Entry 1T2V (X-ray diffraction, 3.30 A resolution); this record covers chains A and F.

Chain A:
Molecule: Breast cancer type 1 susceptibility protein
From: Homo sapiens
Notes: fragment: brct domain 1646-1859
UniProtKB: P38398 (BRCA1_HUMAN); residues 1646-1859 here = UniProt positions 1646-1859
Chain sequence (214 residues; each row starts with the number of its first residue):
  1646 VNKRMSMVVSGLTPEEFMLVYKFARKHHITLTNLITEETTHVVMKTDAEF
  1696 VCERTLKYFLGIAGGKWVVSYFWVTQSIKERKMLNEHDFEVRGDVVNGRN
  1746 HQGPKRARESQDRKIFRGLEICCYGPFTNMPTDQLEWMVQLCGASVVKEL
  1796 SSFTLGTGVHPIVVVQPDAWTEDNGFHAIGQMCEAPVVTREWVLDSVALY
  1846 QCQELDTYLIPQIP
Disordered / not traced: 1646-1648, 1800-1802
Swiss-Prot annotation at these positions:
  - natural variant: Ser1651 (S1651F: In BC; uncertain significance; S1651P: In BC; uncertain significance), Ser1655 (S1655F: In BC; uncertain significance), Thr1685 (T1685A: In BC; T1685I: In BROVCA1), His1686 (H1686Q: In BC; uncertain significance; H1686R: In BC; uncertain significance), Val1688 (deletion: In BC; uncertain significance), Met1689 (M1689R: In BC; uncertain significance), Lys1690 (K1690Q: In some patients with sporadic breast cancer; uncertain significance), Thr1691 (T1691I: In BC; uncertain significance), Asp1692 (D1692N: In ovarian cancer; uncertain significance), Cys1697 (C1697R: In OC), Arg1699 (R1699Q: In BC; R1699W: In BC, OC and FANCS), Gly1706 (G1706A: In BC; G1706E: In BC), 26 further natural variant entries in UniProt
  - mutagenesis: Ser1655 (S1655A: Abolishes interaction with BRIP1), Gly1656 (G1656D: No effect on affinity for a BRIP1 phosphopeptide), Phe1662 (F1662S: Does not abolish ABRAXAS1 binding, but abolishes formation of a heterotetramer with ABRAXAS1), Met1663 (M1663K: Does not abolish ABRAXAS1 binding, but abolishes formation of a heterotetramer with ABRAXAS1), Tyr1666 (Y1666A: Does not abolish ABRAXAS1 binding, but impairs formation of a heterotetramer with ABRAXAS1), Arg1670 (R1670E: Impairs formation of a heterotetramer with ABRAXAS1), Lys1671 (K1671E: Impairs formation of a heterotetramer with ABRAXAS1), Thr1700 (T1700A: Strongly reduces affinity for a BRIP1 phosphopeptide), Lys1702 (K1702M: Abolishes interaction with BRIP1), Gly1738 (G1738E: Abolishes interaction with BRIP1), Ser1755 (S1755A: No effect on in vitro phosphorylation by ATR), Arg1835 (R1835P: Mildly reduces affinity for a BRIP1 phosphopeptide), 1 further mutagenesis entry in UniProt

Chain F:
Molecule: BRCTide-7PS
Chain sequence (16 residues; each row starts with the number of its first residue):
     1 GAAYDISQVFPFAKKK
Disordered / not traced: 15-16
Modified residues: Ser7 (phosphoserine; SEP)

Interface between chain A and chain F:
Pairs across the interface (20):
  Val1654(A) - Ser7(F)
  Ser1655(A) - Ser7(F)
  Gly1656(A) - Ser7(F)
  Pro1659(A) - Tyr4(F)
  Glu1698(A) - Val9(F)
  Arg1699(A) - Gln8(F)
  Arg1699(A) - Val9(F)
  Arg1699(A) - Phe10(F)  hydrogen bond (side chain-backbone)
  Arg1699(A) - Pro11(F)
  Thr1700(A) - Gln8(F)
  Thr1700(A) - Phe10(F)
  Leu1701(A) - Phe10(F)
  Lys1702(A) - Ser7(F)
  Phe1704(A) - Phe10(F)  hydrophobic
  Val1741(A) - Phe10(F)
  Val1741(A) - Pro11(F)
  Val1741(A) - Phe12(F)
  Asn1774(A) - Gln8(F)
  Met1775(A) - Phe10(F)  hydrophobic
  Leu1839(A) - Phe10(F)  hydrophobic
Interface residues without a listed pair, chain A (19 interface residues in all): Leu1657, Thr1658, Glu1660, Thr1834, Glu1836
Interface residues without a listed pair, chain F (11 interface residues in all): Gly1, Ile6, Ala13, Lys14

Overview:
The interface between chain A and chain F involves 19 residues on one side and 11 on the other, with 1
hydrogen bond. Its one hydrogen-bonded contact is Arg1699(A)-Phe10(F). From UniProt: 13 mutagenesis sites on
chain A.
Here chain A is Breast cancer type 1 susceptibility protein (Homo sapiens) and chain F is BRCTide-7PS. Entry
1T2V (Structural basis of phospho-peptide recognition by the BRCT domain of BRCA1, structure with
phosphopeptide) was determined by X-ray diffraction, deposited together with 1T2U.
